Entry 9BCX (electron microscopy, 6.10 A resolution (low resolution: residue-level contacts below are approximate; hydrogen-bond / salt-bridge calls are withheld)); this record covers chains B and E of the 16 polymer chains in the assembly.

== Chain B ==
Molecule: Origin recognition complex subunit 1
From: Saccharomyces cerevisiae
UniProtKB: P54784 (ORC1_YEAST); numbering as in UniProt (aligned over 1-914)
Amino-acid sequence (914 residues; numbered 1 to 914; the number before each row is that of its first residue):
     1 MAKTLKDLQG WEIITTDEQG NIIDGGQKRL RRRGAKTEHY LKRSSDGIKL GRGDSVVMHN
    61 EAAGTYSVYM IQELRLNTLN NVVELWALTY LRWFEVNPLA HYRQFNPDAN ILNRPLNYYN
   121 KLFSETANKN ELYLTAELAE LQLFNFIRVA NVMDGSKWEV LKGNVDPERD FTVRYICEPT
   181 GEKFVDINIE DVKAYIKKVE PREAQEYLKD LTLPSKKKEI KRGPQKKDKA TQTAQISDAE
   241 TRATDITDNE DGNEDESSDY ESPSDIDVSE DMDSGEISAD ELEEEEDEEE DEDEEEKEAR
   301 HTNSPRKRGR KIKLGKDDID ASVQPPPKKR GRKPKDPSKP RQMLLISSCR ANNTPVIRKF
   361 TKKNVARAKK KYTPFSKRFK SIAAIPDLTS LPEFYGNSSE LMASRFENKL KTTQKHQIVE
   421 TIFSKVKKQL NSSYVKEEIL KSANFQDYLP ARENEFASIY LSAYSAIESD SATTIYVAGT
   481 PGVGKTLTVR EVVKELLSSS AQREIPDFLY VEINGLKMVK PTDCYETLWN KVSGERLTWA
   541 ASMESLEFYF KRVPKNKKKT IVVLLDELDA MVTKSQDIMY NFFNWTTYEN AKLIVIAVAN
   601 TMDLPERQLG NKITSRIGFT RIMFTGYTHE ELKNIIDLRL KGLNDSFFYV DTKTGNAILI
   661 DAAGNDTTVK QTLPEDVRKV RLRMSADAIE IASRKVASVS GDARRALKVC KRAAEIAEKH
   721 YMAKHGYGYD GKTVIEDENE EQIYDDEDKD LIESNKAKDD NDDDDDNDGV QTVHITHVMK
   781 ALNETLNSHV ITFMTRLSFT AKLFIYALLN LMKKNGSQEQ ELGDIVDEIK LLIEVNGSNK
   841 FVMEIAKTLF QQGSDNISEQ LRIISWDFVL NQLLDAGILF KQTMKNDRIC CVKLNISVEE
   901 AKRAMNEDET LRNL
Not modelled in the structure: 1-370, 398-404, 434-448, 661-676, 731-768, 862-866, 909-914
Curated features (UniProtKB/Swiss-Prot):
  - binding site (ATP): Val435, Gly479 to Leu487, Glu567, Asn600, Arg704, Gly726 to Thr733
  - binding site (Mg(2+)): Asp566, Glu567
  - modified residue: Ser237 (Phosphoserine)
Metal / ion sites: Mg2+: Thr486 (together with ATP)
Small-molecule neighbours: ATP (adenosine-5'-triphosphate): Ser432, Leu449, Pro450, Ala451, Thr480, Pro481, Gly482, Val483, Gly484, Lys485, Thr486, Leu487, Tyr627, Ile635, Arg639, Ala703, Arg704, Leu707

== Chain E ==
Molecule: Origin recognition complex subunit 4
From: Saccharomyces cerevisiae
UniProtKB: P54791 (ORC4_YEAST); residues 1-529 here = UniProt positions 1-529
Amino-acid sequence (529 residues; numbered 1 to 529; the number before each row is that of its first residue):
     1 MTISEARLSP QVNLLPIKRH SNEEVEETAA ILKKRTIDNE KCKDSDPGFG SLQRRLLQQL
    61 YGTLPTDEKI IFTYLQDCQQ EIDRIIKQSI IQKESHSVIL VGPRQSYKTY LLDYELSLLQ
   121 QSYKEQFITI RLNGFIHSEQ TAINGIATQL EQQLQKIHGS EEKIDDTSLE TISSGSLTEV
   181 FEKILLLLDS TTKTRNEDSG EVDRESITKI TVVFIFDEID TFAGPVRQTL LYNLFDMVEH
   241 SRVPVCIFGC TTKLNILEYL EKRVKSRFSQ RVIYMPQIQN LDDMVDAVRN LLTVRSEISP
   301 WVSQWNETLE KELSDPRSNL NRHIRMNFET FRSLPTLKNS IIPLVATSKN FGSLCTAIKS
   361 CSFLDIYNKN QLSNNLTGRL QSLSDLELAI LISAARVALR AKDGSFNFNL AYAEYEKMIK
   421 AINSRIPTVA PTTNVGTGQS TFSIDNTIKL WLKKDVKNVW ENLVQLDFFT EKSAVGLRDN
   481 ATAAFYASNY QFQGTMIPFD LRSYQMQIIL QELRRIIPKS NMYYSWTQL
Not modelled in the structure: 1-45, 159-170, 190-206, 426-446
Curated features (UniProtKB/Swiss-Prot):
  - modified residue: Ser9 (Phosphoserine)
Metal / ion sites: Mg2+: Thr109 (together with ATP)
Small-molecule neighbours:
  - ATP (adenosine-5'-triphosphate), molecule 1: Tyr61, Gly62, Thr63, Pro103, Arg104, Gln105, Ser106, Tyr107, Lys108, Thr109, Tyr110, Asp113, Glu218, Pro335, Lys338
  - ATP, molecule 2: His240, Arg263, Ser266, Arg267

== How chain B and chain E interact ==
Residue-residue contacts (149):
  Phe406(B) - Lys183(E)
  Phe406(B) - Leu186(E)
  Phe406(B) - Leu187(E)
  Lys409(B) - Leu154(E)
  Lys409(B) - His158(E)
  Lys409(B) - Ile210(E)
  Leu410(B) - Leu187(E)
  Leu410(B) - Lys209(E)
  Leu410(B) - Ile210(E)
  Lys411(B) - Ile207(E)
  Lys411(B) - Thr208(E)
  Lys411(B) - Lys209(E)
  Lys411(B) - Ile210(E)
  Thr412(B) - Glu125(E)
  Thr412(B) - Gln126(E)
  Thr412(B) - Ile207(E)
  Thr412(B) - Thr208(E)
  Thr412(B) - Lys209(E)
  Thr412(B) - Ile210(E)
  Thr413(B) - Gln126(E)
  Gln414(B) - Thr208(E)
  His416(B) - Tyr123(E)
  Ile418(B) - Ile91(E)
  Ile418(B) - Gln92(E)
  Val419(B) - Gln92(E)
  Lys427(B) - Gln88(E)
  Lys427(B) - Glu94(E)
  Ser432(B) - Glu239(E)
  Ser433(B) - Glu239(E)
  Ser433(B) - His240(E)
  Pro481(B) - Lys262(E)
  Pro481(B) - Arg263(E)
  Pro481(B) - Ser266(E)
  Leu516(B) - Arg227(E)
  Leu516(B) - Thr229(E)
  Leu516(B) - Tyr232(E)
  Leu516(B) - Asn233(E)
  Leu516(B) - Arg263(E)
  Lys517(B) - Phe181(E)
  Lys517(B) - Leu185(E)
  Lys517(B) - Asn233(E)
  Lys517(B) - Asp236(E)
  Val519(B) - Gln140(E)
  Val519(B) - Leu177(E)
  Val519(B) - Phe181(E)
  Lys520(B) - Thr178(E)
  Asp523(B) - Thr178(E)
  Arg536(B) - Glu179(E)
  Glu567(B) - Tyr232(E)
  Glu567(B) - Arg263(E)
  Asp569(B) - Arg263(E)
  Ala570(B) - Arg227(E)
  Asp702(B) - Ser266(E)
  Arg704(B) - His240(E)
  Arg704(B) - Ser266(E)
  Arg704(B) - Arg267(E)
  Arg705(B) - Ser269(E)
  Arg705(B) - Gln270(E)
  Lys708(B) - Glu239(E)
  Lys708(B) - Ser266(E)
  Lys708(B) - Arg267(E)
  Lys708(B) - Phe268(E)
  Lys711(B) - Glu239(E)
  Arg712(B) - Arg271(E)
  Glu715(B) - Arg84(E)
  Glu715(B) - Gln88(E)
  Glu715(B) - His96(E)
  Glu718(B) - Arg84(E)
  Glu718(B) - Gln88(E)
  Lys719(B) - Arg84(E)
  Met722(B) - Arg84(E)
  Tyr729(B) - Arg84(E)
  Tyr729(B) - Lys87(E)
  Tyr729(B) - Gln88(E)
  Tyr729(B) - Ile91(E)
  Tyr729(B) - Gln92(E)
  Asp730(B) - Ile91(E)
  Asp730(B) - Tyr123(E)
  Thr785(B) - Gln270(E)
  His789(B) - Tyr274(E)
  Val790(B) - Asn255(E)
  Phe793(B) - Pro103(E)
  Phe793(B) - Leu254(E)
  Phe793(B) - Gln277(E)
  Arg796(B) - Gln277(E)
  Arg796(B) - Ile278(E)
  Arg796(B) - Gln279(E)
  Arg796(B) - Arg332(E)
  Leu797(B) - Gln277(E)
  Leu797(B) - Arg332(E)
  Ser798(B) - Phe328(E)
  Ser798(B) - Glu329(E)
  Ser798(B) - Thr330(E)
  Ser798(B) - Arg332(E)
  Phe799(B) - Glu329(E)
  Thr800(B) - Glu329(E)
  Thr800(B) - Thr330(E)
  Val826(B) - Glu512(E)
  Asp827(B) - Ile509(E)
  Lys830(B) - Arg515(E)
  Ile845(B) - Glu329(E)
  Thr848(B) - Met326(E)
  Leu849(B) - Thr330(E)
  Gln852(B) - Met326(E)
  Gln852(B) - Asn368(E)
  Gln852(B) - Leu372(E)
  Gly853(B) - Asp365(E)
  Asn856(B) - Lys369(E)
  Ile857(B) - Asn368(E)
  Ile857(B) - Lys369(E)
  Ser858(B) - Thr377(E)
  Ser858(B) - Gln381(E)
  Glu859(B) - Thr377(E)
  Glu859(B) - Arg515(E)
  Glu859(B) - Ile516(E)
  Gln860(B) - Leu372(E)
  Gln860(B) - Asn375(E)
  Gln860(B) - Thr377(E)
  Leu861(B) - Leu376(E)
  Leu861(B) - Thr377(E)
  Leu861(B) - Ile508(E)
  Leu861(B) - Glu512(E)
  Phe868(B) - Phe331(E)
  Phe868(B) - Ser333(E)
  Phe868(B) - Thr336(E)
  Leu874(B) - Lys253(E)
  Asp875(B) - Arg104(E)
  Asp875(B) - Thr252(E)
  Asp875(B) - Lys253(E)
  Ala876(B) - Thr252(E)
  Ala876(B) - Leu254(E)
  Gly877(B) - Lys253(E)
  Ile878(B) - Leu254(E)
  Thr883(B) - Val475(E)
  Thr883(B) - Leu477(E)
  Thr883(B) - Asp479(E)
  Met884(B) - Ser473(E)
  Met884(B) - Ala474(E)
  Met884(B) - Val475(E)
  Lys885(B) - Thr470(E)
  Lys885(B) - Ala474(E)
  Lys885(B) - Val475(E)
  Lys885(B) - Gly476(E)
  Asn886(B) - Thr470(E)
  Asn886(B) - Gln507(E)
  Asp887(B) - Gln507(E)
  Arg888(B) - Gln507(E)
  Arg888(B) - Ile509(E)
  Arg888(B) - Glu512(E)
Interface residues without a listed pair, chain B (77 interface residues in all): Asn431, Asn514, Met518, Asn600, Ser854, Val869, Ile889
Interface residues without a listed pair, chain E (88 interface residues in all): Glu81, Asp189, Ser241, Val243, Leu257, Arg322, Glu471, Gln505, Met506

== In short ==
Chain B and chain E form an interface of 77 and 88 residues respectively. One ATP molecule is bound between
chain B and chain E. Bound to chain E: ATP.
Here chain B is Origin recognition complex subunit 1 and chain E is Origin recognition complex subunit 4, both
from Saccharomyces cerevisiae. Entry 9BCX (Cryo-EM structure of the S. cerevisiae ORC-Cdc6-Mcm2-7-DNA complex
with a fully closed Mcm2-Mcm5 DNA entry gate) was determined by electron microscopy.
